8ZM3 - chains F and H of the 11 polymer chains in the assembly; structure by electron microscopy, 3.10 A resolution.

[Chain F (and H)]
Protein: CRISPR system Cascade subunit CasC
From: Candidatus Cloacimonetes bacterium ADurb.Bin088
Notes: chain H of this document is another copy of the same molecule, construct and numbering; everything in this record applies to it too
UniProtKB: A0A1V6F8B5 (A0A1V6F8B5_9BACT); residue numbers follow UniProt; this construct covers 1-378
Sequence (378 residues; each row starts with the number of its first residue):
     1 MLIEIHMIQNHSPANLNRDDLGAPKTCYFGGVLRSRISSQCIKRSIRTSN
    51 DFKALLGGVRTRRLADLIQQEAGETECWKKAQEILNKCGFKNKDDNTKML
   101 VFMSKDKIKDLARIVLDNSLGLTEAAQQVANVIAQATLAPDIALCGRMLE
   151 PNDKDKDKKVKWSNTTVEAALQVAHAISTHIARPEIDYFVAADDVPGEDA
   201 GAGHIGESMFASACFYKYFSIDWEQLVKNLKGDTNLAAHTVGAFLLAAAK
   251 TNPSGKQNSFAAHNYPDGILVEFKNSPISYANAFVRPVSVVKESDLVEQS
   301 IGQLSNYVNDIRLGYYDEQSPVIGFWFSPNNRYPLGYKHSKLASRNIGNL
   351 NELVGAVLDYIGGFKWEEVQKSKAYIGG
Disordered / not traced: 92-96, 373-378 (chain H: 198-203, 374-378)

[Interface between chain F and chain H]
Contacting residue pairs - 78 pairs, chain F then chain H:
  N10(F) - F29(H)
  N10(F) - N282(H)  hydrogen bond
  H11(F) - F29(H)
  S12(F) - I177(H)
  P13(F) - C27(H)  hydrophobic
  P13(F) - I177(H)
  R183(F) - Y28(H)
  R183(F) - G31(H)
  E185(F) - T26(H)
  E185(F) - C27(H)
  D187(F) - K25(H)  salt bridge
  D187(F) - R36(H)  salt bridge
  Y188(F) - D19(H)
  Y188(F) - D20(H)
  Y188(F) - K25(H)  hydrogen bond (backbone-side chain)
  A191(F) - L100(H)  hydrophobic
  A192(F) - L100(H)
  D193(F) - T61(H)  hydrogen bond
  D193(F) - R62(H)
  D193(F) - R63(H)  salt bridge
  D194(F) - R44(H)  salt bridge
  D194(F) - R47(H)  salt bridge
  D194(F) - V59(H)
  D194(F) - R60(H)  hydrogen bond (side chain-backbone)
  V195(F) - T61(H)
  V195(F) - R63(H)
  G197(F) - R63(H)
  E198(F) - R63(H)  salt bridge
  D199(F) - R63(H)
  F210(F) - R36(H)
  S212(F) - Y28(H)
  S212(F) - F29(H)
  Q257(F) - Q172(H)
  N258(F) - K43(H)  hydrogen bond (backbone-side chain)
  N258(F) - A169(H)
  N258(F) - L171(H)
  N258(F) - Q172(H)
  N258(F) - V173(H)  hydrogen bond (backbone-backbone)
  S259(F) - S39(H)  hydrogen bond
  S259(F) - V173(H)
  S259(F) - H175(H)
  F260(F) - H175(H)
  A261(F) - A174(H)  hydrophobic
  A261(F) - Y218(H)  hydrophobic
  H263(F) - Q172(H)  hydrogen bond
  H263(F) - Y218(H)
  H263(F) - P277(H)
  H263(F) - S279(H)  hydrogen bond (backbone-backbone)
  N264(F) - S279(H)
  N264(F) - A281(H)
  N264(F) - N282(H)
  Y265(F) - I278(H)  hydrophobic
  Y265(F) - N282(H)
  Y265(F) - Y307(H)  hydrogen bond (backbone-side chain)
  P266(F) - Y315(H)
  D267(F) - N282(H)  hydrogen bond
  D267(F) - Y307(H)  hydrogen bond
  I269(F) - Y315(H)
  E293(F) - R286(H)  hydrogen bond (backbone-side chain)
  D295(F) - V285(H)
  D295(F) - R286(H)
  V297(F) - V285(H)  hydrophobic
  F327(F) - G314(H)
  F327(F) - Y315(H)
  P329(F) - D310(H)
  P329(F) - Y315(H)  hydrophobic
  N330(F) - D310(H)
  N330(F) - L313(H)
  R332(F) - Y307(H)
  R332(F) - D310(H)  salt bridge
  G348(F) - L313(H)
  G348(F) - G314(H)
  N349(F) - L313(H)
  N349(F) - G314(H)
  N349(F) - D317(H)
  L350(F) - G314(H)
  N351(F) - D317(H)
  N351(F) - E318(H)
Also at the interface, not in a pair above, chain F (48 interface residues in all): F189, P196, L246, A249, K250, V290, S294, W366
Also at the interface, not in a pair above, chain H (45 interface residues in all): G30, Q40, L67, S276

[Summary]
Chain F and chain H form an interface of 48 and 45 residues respectively; the contacts include 13 hydrogen
bonds and 7 salt bridges. Polar contacts include D187(F)-K25(H), D187(F)-R36(H) and D193(F)-R63(H).
Both chains are CRISPR system Cascade subunit CasC (Candidatus Cloacimonetes bacterium ADurb.Bin088). Entry
8ZM3 (Cryo-EM strcuture of Cas5-HNH Cascade,apo-Conf2) was determined by electron microscopy (same publication
as 8ZOL, 8ZP9, 9JXS and 8ZP7).
